Entry 7NUL (electron microscopy, 4.00 A resolution); this record covers chains 1 and 3 of the 3 polymer chains in the assembly.

Chain 1:
Molecule: Genome polyprotein
Source organism: Human rhinovirus 14
Notes: EC 3.4.22.29, 3.6.1.15, 3.4.22.28, 2.7.7.48
Reference sequence: P03303 (POLG_HRV14); residues -3 to 289 here correspond to UniProt positions 564-856 (UniProt number = residue number + 567)
Chain sequence (293 residues; row label = number of the first residue in the row; numbers below 1 keep their minus sign (Ala-3 is residue -3)):
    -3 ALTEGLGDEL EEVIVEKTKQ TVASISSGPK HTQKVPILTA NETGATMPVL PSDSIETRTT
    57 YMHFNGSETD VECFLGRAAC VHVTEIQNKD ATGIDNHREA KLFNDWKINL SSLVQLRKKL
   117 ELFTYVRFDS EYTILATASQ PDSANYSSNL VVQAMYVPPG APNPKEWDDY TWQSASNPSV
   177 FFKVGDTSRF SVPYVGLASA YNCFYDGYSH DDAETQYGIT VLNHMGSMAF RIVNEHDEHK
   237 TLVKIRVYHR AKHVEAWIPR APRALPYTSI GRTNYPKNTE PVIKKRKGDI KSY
Unresolved in the structure: -3 to 61, 85-97, 137-145, 200-218, 233-236, 262-289
Curated features (UniProtKB/Swiss-Prot):
  - region: Ala-3 to Thr17 (Amphipathic alpha-helix)
  - site: Tyr289 (Cleavage)

Chain 3:
Molecule: P1
Source organism: Human rhinovirus 14
Reference sequence: P03303 (POLG_HRV14); residues 1-232 here correspond to UniProt positions 332-563 (UniProt number = residue number + 331)
Chain sequence (232 residues; numbered 1 to 232; the number before each row is that of its first residue):
     1 GLPTTTLPGS GQFLTTDDRQ SPSALPNYEP TPRIHIPGKV HNLLEIIQVD TLIPMNNTHT
    61 KDEVNSYLIP LNANRQNEQV FGTNLFIGDG VFKTTLLGEI VQYYTHWSGS LRFSLMYTGP
   121 ALSSAKLILA YTPPGARGPQ DRREAMLGTH VVWDIGLQST IVMTIPWTSG VQFRYTDPDT
   181 YTSAGFLSCW YQTSLILPPE TTGQVYLLSF ISACPDFKLR LMKDTQTISQ TV
Unresolved in the structure: 1-2, 57-63, 172-183, 200-203, 225-232

Interface between chain 1 and chain 3:
Residue-residue contacts - 61 pairs, chain 1 then chain 3:
  Glu64(1) - Tyr104(3)  hydrogen bond (backbone-side chain)
  Glu64(1) - Leu219(3)
  Glu64(1) - Arg220(3)
  Thr65(1) - Asn42(3)  hydrogen bond
  Thr65(1) - Leu43(3)  hydrogen bond (backbone-backbone)
  Thr65(1) - Tyr104(3)
  Thr65(1) - Leu219(3)
  Asp66(1) - His41(3)
  Asp66(1) - Asn42(3)  hydrogen bond (backbone-side chain)
  Val67(1) - Val40(3)
  Val67(1) - His41(3)  hydrogen bond (backbone-backbone)
  Phe70(1) - Leu43(3)  hydrophobic
  Phe70(1) - Tyr103(3)  hydrophobic
  Phe70(1) - Tyr104(3)
  Arg73(1) - Met222(3)
  Ala74(1) - Thr15(3)
  Lys114(1) - Tyr103(3)  hydrogen bond (backbone-side chain)
  Lys115(1) - Asp224(3)  salt bridge
  Phe119(1) - Leu43(3)  hydrophobic
  Arg123(1) - Thr31(3)  hydrogen bond (side chain-backbone)
  Arg123(1) - Pro32(3)
  Arg123(1) - Arg33(3)
  Glu127(1) - Ser21(3)  hydrogen bond
  Pro174(1) - Ala24(3)
  Pro174(1) - Leu25(3)  hydrophobic
  Arg185(1) - Arg19(3)
  Arg185(1) - Gln20(3)
  Arg185(1) - Ser21(3)  hydrogen bond
  Phe186(1) - Pro22(3)
  Phe186(1) - Ala24(3)  hydrophobic
  Ser187(1) - Ser21(3)
  Ser187(1) - Pro22(3)  hydrogen bond (side chain-backbone)
  Ser187(1) - Ser23(3)
  Ser187(1) - Ala24(3)  hydrogen bond (backbone-backbone)
  Pro189(1) - Ser23(3)
  Pro189(1) - Tyr28(3)  hydrophobic
  Tyr190(1) - Tyr28(3)
  Tyr190(1) - Pro30(3)
  Tyr190(1) - Thr31(3)
  Val191(1) - Leu25(3)  hydrophobic
  Val191(1) - Tyr28(3)
  Gly192(1) - Thr31(3)  hydrogen bond (backbone-side chain)
  Leu193(1) - Thr31(3)
  Ala194(1) - Thr31(3)
  Ser195(1) - Pro32(3)
  Ser195(1) - Ile34(3)
  Ser195(1) - Ile36(3)
  Arg246(1) - Asp18(3)
  Glu251(1) - Arg33(3)  salt bridge
  Glu251(1) - Lys39(3)
  Ala252(1) - Lys39(3)
  Ala252(1) - Val40(3)  hydrogen bond (backbone-backbone)
  Trp253(1) - Ile36(3)  hydrogen bond (side chain-backbone)
  Trp253(1) - Pro37(3)
  Trp253(1) - Gly38(3)
  Trp253(1) - Lys39(3)
  Ile254(1) - Pro37(3)
  Ile254(1) - Gly38(3)  hydrogen bond (backbone-backbone)
  Pro255(1) - Val40(3)
  Pro255(1) - Ile46(3)  hydrophobic
  Pro258(1) - Glu99(3)
Interface residues without a listed pair, chain 1 (40 interface residues in all): Gly62, Gln111, Leu118, Tyr121, Leu131, Tyr152, Pro154, Val188, Tyr244, His249
Interface residues without a listed pair, chain 3 (38 interface residues in all): Phe13, Leu44, Leu96, Ile100, Lys218, Leu221, Lys223

Overview:
40 residues of chain 1 face 38 of chain 3 across their interface; the contacts include 15 hydrogen bonds and 2
salt bridges. Among the polar pairs are Lys115(1)-Asp224(3), Glu251(1)-Arg33(3) and Glu64(1)-Tyr104(3).
Chain 1 is Genome polyprotein and chain 3 is P1, both from Human rhinovirus 14; the structure, Rhinovirus-14
ICAM-1 activated particle at pH 6.2, was determined by electron microscopy, deposited together with 7BG6,
7BG7, 7NUM, 7NUN, 7NUO and 7NUQ.
